4UM3 - chains P and Q of the 5 polymer chains in the assembly; structure by X-ray diffraction, 2.70 A resolution.

== Chain P ==
Protein: Acetylcholine binding protein
Organism: Lymnaea stagnalis
UniProt: P58154 (ACHP_LYMST); residues -18 to 210 here correspond to UniProt positions 1-229 (UniProt number = residue number + 19)
Sequence (228 residues; numbered -18 to 210; 1 number in that range is skipped by the numbering (no residue carries it; nothing is unmodelled there); the number before each row is that of its first residue; numbers below 1 keep their minus sign (Met-18 is residue -18)):
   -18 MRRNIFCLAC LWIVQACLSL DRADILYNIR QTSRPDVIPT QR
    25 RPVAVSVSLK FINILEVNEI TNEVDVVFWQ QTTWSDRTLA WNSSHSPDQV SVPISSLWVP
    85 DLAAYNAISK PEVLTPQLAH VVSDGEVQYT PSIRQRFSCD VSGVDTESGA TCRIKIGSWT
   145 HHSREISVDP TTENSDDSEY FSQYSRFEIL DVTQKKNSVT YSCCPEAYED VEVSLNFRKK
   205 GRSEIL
Disordered / not traced: -18 to 0, 156-159, 207-210
Differences from the reference sequence: engineered mutation His104 (Arg123 in P58154), Gln112 (Leu131 in P58154), Thr114 (Met133 in P58154)
Disulfides: Cys123-Cys136, Cys187-Cys188
Small-molecule neighbours:
  - 1-(6-bromopyridin-3-yl)-1,4-diazepane (09R), molecule 1: Trp53, Leu102, Ala103, His104, Gln112, Tyr113, Thr114
  - 1-(6-bromopyridin-3-yl)-1,4-diazepane (09R), molecule 2: Tyr89, Ser142, Trp143, Thr144, Tyr185, Cys187, Cys188, Tyr192
UniProt features mapped onto this chain:
  - glycosylation: Asn66 (N-linked (GlcNAc...) asparagine)

== Chain Q ==
Protein: Acetylcholine binding protein
Organism: Lymnaea stagnalis
UniProt: P58154 (ACHP_LYMST); residues -18 to 210 here correspond to UniProt positions 1-229 (UniProt number = residue number + 19)
Sequence (229 residues; numbered -18 to 210; the number before each row is that of its first residue; numbers below 1 keep their minus sign (Met-18 is residue -18)):
   -18 MRRNIFCLAC LWIVQACLSL DRADILYNIR QTSRPDVIPT QRDRPVAVSV SLKFINILEV
    42 NEITNEVDVV FWQQTTWSDR TLAWNSSHSP DQVSVPISSL WVPDLAAYNA ISKPEVLTPQ
   102 LAHVVSDGEV QYTPSIRQRF SCDVSGVDTE SGATCRIKIG SWTHHSREIS VDPTTENSDD
   162 SEYFSQYSRF EILDVTQKKN SVTYSCCPEA YEDVEVSLNF RKKGRSEIL
Disordered / not traced: -18 to 0, 23-25, 156-161, 206-210
Differences from the reference sequence: engineered mutation His104 (Arg123 in P58154), Gln112 (Leu131 in P58154), Thr114 (Met133 in P58154)
Disulfides: Cys123-Cys136, Cys187-Cys188
Small-molecule neighbours:
  - 1-(6-bromopyridin-3-yl)-1,4-diazepane (09R), molecule 1: Trp53, Leu102, Ala103, His104, Gln112, Tyr113, Thr114
  - 1-(6-bromopyridin-3-yl)-1,4-diazepane (09R), molecule 2: Tyr89, Ser142, Trp143, Thr144, Tyr185, Cys187, Cys188, Tyr192
UniProt features mapped onto this chain:
  - glycosylation: Asn66 (N-linked (GlcNAc...) asparagine)

== Interface between chain P and chain Q ==
Contacting residue pairs (43):
  Arg15(P) - Ala4(Q)  hydrogen bond (side chain-backbone)
  Arg15(P) - Tyr8(Q)
  Arg15(P) - Arg11(Q)
  Asp17(P) - Leu7(Q)
  Asp17(P) - Arg11(Q)  salt bridge
  Val18(P) - Leu7(Q)  hydrophobic
  Ile19(P) - Arg3(Q)
  Thr21(P) - Arg3(Q)
  Ile44(P) - Arg170(Q)
  Thr45(P) - Tyr168(Q)
  Thr45(P) - Arg170(Q)
  Asn46(P) - Tyr168(Q)  hydrogen bond (side chain-backbone)
  Glu47(P) - Leu39(Q)
  Asp85(P) - Pro100(Q)
  Asp85(P) - Leu102(Q)
  Leu86(P) - Pro100(Q)
  Ala91(P) - Leu98(Q)
  Ile92(P) - Leu39(Q)  hydrophobic
  Ile92(P) - Arg118(Q)  hydrogen bond (backbone-side chain)
  Ser93(P) - Leu98(Q)
  Lys94(P) - Glu96(Q)  hydrogen bond (backbone-side chain)
  Lys94(P) - Val97(Q)
  Lys94(P) - Leu98(Q)
  Pro95(P) - Leu98(Q)
  Ser122(P) - Asn37(Q)  hydrogen bond
  Ser122(P) - Ser166(Q)  hydrogen bond
  Cys123(P) - Tyr168(Q)  hydrophobic
  Asp124(P) - Tyr168(Q)
  Arg137(P) - Tyr168(Q)  hydrogen bond
  Trp143(P) - Trp53(Q)  hydrophobic
  Trp143(P) - Thr99(Q)
  Trp143(P) - Thr114(Q)  hydrogen bond (side chain-backbone)
  Thr144(P) - Ser75(Q)  hydrogen bond
  Thr144(P) - Leu102(Q)
  Thr144(P) - His104(Q)  hydrogen bond (backbone-side chain)
  His145(P) - Ser75(Q)
  Glu149(P) - Arg3(Q)  salt bridge
  Tyr185(P) - Tyr164(Q)
  Ser186(P) - Glu163(Q)  hydrogen bond
  Ser186(P) - Tyr164(Q)  hydrogen bond (backbone-side chain)
  Cys187(P) - Gln55(Q)
  Cys187(P) - Gln112(Q)
  Tyr192(P) - His104(Q)  hydrogen bond
Also at the interface, not in a pair above, chain P (32 interface residues in all): Ala87, Tyr89, His146, Cys188
Also at the interface, not in a pair above, chain Q (29 interface residues in all): Ile36, Gln73, Ser116, Gln167

== Overview ==
The interface between chain P and chain Q involves 32 residues on one side and 29 on the other, with 13
hydrogen bonds and 2 salt bridges. Polar pairs include Asp17(P)-Arg11(Q), Glu149(P)-Arg3(Q) and
Arg15(P)-Ala4(Q). One 1-(6-bromopyridin-3-yl)-1,4-diazepane molecule is bound between chain P and chain Q.
Chain P is Acetylcholine binding protein and chain Q is Acetylcholine binding protein, both from Lymnaea
stagnalis; the structure, Engineered Ls-AChBP with alpha4-alpha4 binding pocket in complex with NS3920, was
determined by X-ray diffraction, deposited together with 4UM1.
